8WI9 - chains a and f of the 24 polymer chains in the assembly; structure by electron microscopy, 3.50 A resolution.

== Chain a ==
Molecule: 16S rRNA
Organism: Mycolicibacterium smegmatis MC2 155
Sequence (1528 nucleotides; numbered 1 to 1528; the number before each row is that of its first residue):
     1 UUUUUGUUUGGAGAGUUUGAUCCUGGCUCAGGACGAACGCUGGCGGCGUG
    51 CUUAACACAUGCAAGUCGAACGGAAAGGCCCUUUCGGGGGUACUCGAGUG
   101 GCGAACGGGUGAGUAACACGUGGGUGAUCUGCCCUGCACUUUGGGAUAAG
   151 CCUGGGAAACUGGGUCUAAUACCGAAUACACCCUGCUGGUCGCAUGGCCU
   201 GGUAGGGGAAAGCUUUUGCGGUGUGGGAUGGGCCCGCGGCCUAUCAGCUU
   251 GUUGGUGGGGUGAUGGCCUACCAAGGCGACGACGGGUAGCCGGCCUGAGA
   301 GGGUGACCGGCCACACUGGGACUGAGAUACGGCCCAGACUCCUACGGGAG
   351 GCAGCAGUGGGGAAUAUUGCACAAUGGGCGCAAGCCUGAUGCAGCGACGC
   401 CGCGUGAGGGAUGACGGCCUUCGGGUUGUAAACCUCUUUCAGCACAGACG
   451 AAGCGCAAGUGACGGUAUGUGCAGAAGAAGGACCGGCCAACUACGUGCCA
   501 GCAGCCGCGGUAAUACGUAGGGUCCGAGCGUUGUCCGGAAUUACUGGGCG
   551 UAAAGAGCUCGUAGGUGGUUUGUCGCGUUGUUCGUGAAAACUCACAGCUU
   601 AACUGUGGGCGUGCGGGCGAUACGGGCAGACUAGAGUACUGCAGGGGAGA
   651 CUGGAAUUCCUGGUGUAGCGGUGGAAUGCGCAGAUAUCAGGAGGAACACC
   701 GGUGGCGAAGGCGGGUCUCUGGGCAGUAACUGACGCUGAGGAGCGAAAGC
   751 GUGGGGAGCGAACAGGAUUAGAUACCCUGGUAGUCCACGCCGUAAACGGU
   801 GGGUACUAGGUGUGGGUUUCCUUCCUUGGGAUCCGUGCCGUAGCUAACGC
   851 AUUAAGUACCCCGCCUGGGGAGUACGGCCGCAAGGCUAAAACUCAAAGGA
   901 AUUGACGGGGGCCCGCACAAGCGGCGGAGCAUGUGGAUUAAUUCGAUGCA
   951 ACGCGAAGAACCUUACCUGGGUUUGACAUGCACAGGACGCCGGCAGAGAU
  1001 GUCGGUUCCCUUGUGGCCUGUGUGCAGGUGGUGCAUGGCUGUCGUCAGCU
  1051 CGUGUCGUGAGAUGUUGGGUUAAGUCCCGCAACGAGCGCAACCCUUGUCU
  1101 CAUGUUGCCAGCACGUUAUGGUGGGGACUCGUGAGAGACUGCCGGGGUCA
  1151 ACUCGGAGGAAGGUGGGGAUGACGUCAAGUCAUCAUGCCCCUUAUGUCCA
  1201 GGGCUUCACACAUGCUACAAUGGCCGGUACAAAGGGCUGCGAUGCCGUGA
  1251 GGUGGAGCGAAUCCUUUCAAAGCCGGUCUCAGUUCGGAUCGGGGUCUGCA
  1301 ACUCGACCCCGUGAAGUCGGAGUCGCUAGUAAUCGCAGAUCAGCAACGCU
  1351 GCGGUGAAUACGUUCCCGGGCCUUGUACACACCGCCCGUCACGUCAUGAA
  1401 AGUCGGUAACACCCGAAGCCGGUGGCCUAACCCUUGUGGAGGGAGCCGUC
  1451 GAAGGUGGGAUCGGCGAUUGGGACGAAGUCGUAACAAGGUAGCCGUACCG
  1501 GAAGGUGCGGCUGGAUCACCUCCUUUCU
Disordered / not traced: 1-8, 1524-1528

== Chain f ==
Protein: 30S ribosomal protein S5
Organism: Mycolicibacterium smegmatis MC2 155
UniProtKB: A0QSG6 (RS5_MYCS2); residues 1-214 here = UniProt positions 1-214
Amino-acid sequence (214 residues; numbered 1 to 214; the number before each row is that of its first residue):
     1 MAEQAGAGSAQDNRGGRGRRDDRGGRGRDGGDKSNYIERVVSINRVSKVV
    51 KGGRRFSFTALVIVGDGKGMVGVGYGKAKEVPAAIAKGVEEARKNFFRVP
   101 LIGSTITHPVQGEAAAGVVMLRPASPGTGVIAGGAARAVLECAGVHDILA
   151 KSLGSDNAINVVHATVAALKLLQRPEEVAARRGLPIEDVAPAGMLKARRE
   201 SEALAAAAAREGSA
Disordered / not traced: 1-34, 203-214

== How chain a and chain f interact ==
Contacting residue pairs - 72 pairs, chain a then chain f:
  G10(a) with Arg-122(f), base contact; Pro-123(f), base contact; Ala-124(f), base contact; Ser-125(f), hydrogen bond to the base; Thr-128(f), hydrogen bond to the base; Leu-149(f), base contact
  G11(a) with Met-120(f), base contact; Arg-122(f), base contact; Ile-131(f), phosphate contact; Leu-149(f), base contact; Ala-150(f), sugar contact; Lys-151(f), sugar contact
  A12(a) with Ile-131(f), phosphate contact; Ala-132(f), hydrogen bond to the sugar; Gly-133(f), hydrogen bond to the sugar; Arg-137(f), hydrogen bond to the base; Ala-150(f), sugar contact; Lys-151(f), phosphate contact
  G13(a) with Gly-133(f), sugar contact; Lys-151(f), salt bridge to the phosphate; Ser-152(f), hydrogen bond to the phosphate
  G19(a) with Ser-47(f), hydrogen bond to the sugar; Lys-48(f), base contact; Val-49(f), base contact; Arg-54(f), sugar contact
  A20(a) with Val-46(f), sugar contact; Ser-47(f), hydrogen bond to the sugar
  U21(a) with Asn-44(f), hydrogen bond to the phosphate
  C22(a) with Asn-157(f), hydrogen bond to the phosphate; Asn-160(f), hydrogen bond to the phosphate
  C23(a) with Ala-116(f), phosphate contact; Ser-155(f), hydrogen bond to the phosphate; Asn-157(f), phosphate contact; Asn-160(f), hydrogen bond to the phosphate
  U24(a) with Ala-116(f), phosphate contact
  G538(a) with Lys-151(f), phosphate contact
  A539(a) with Lys-151(f), salt bridge to the phosphate
  A540(a) with Leu-153(f), base contact
  U845(a) with Glu-113(f), phosphate contact
  A846(a) with Ala-115(f), phosphate contact; Ala-116(f), sugar contact
  U903(a) with Lys-48(f), hydrogen bond to the sugar; Val-49(f), hydrogen bond to the sugar
  G904(a) with Val-49(f), sugar contact; Val-50(f), sugar contact
  A905(a) with Lys-51(f), salt bridge to the phosphate
  U1050(a) with Val-50(f), phosphate contact
  U1053(a) with Lys-87(f), salt bridge to the phosphate
  G1057(a) with Lys-77(f), base contact
  U1058(a) with Ile-159(f), sugar contact; Asn-160(f), base contact; His-163(f), hydrogen bond to the sugar
  G1059(a) with Tyr-75(f), hydrogen bond to the phosphate
  A1060(a) with Val-46(f), phosphate contact; Ser-47(f), sugar contact; Tyr-75(f), hydrogen bond to the phosphate; Lys-77(f), salt bridge to the phosphate
  G1061(a) with Val-46(f), phosphate contact; Ser-47(f), phosphate contact; Lys-48(f), phosphate contact; Lys-77(f), hydrogen bond to the base
  A1062(a) with Lys-48(f), salt bridge to the phosphate
  C1173(a) with Arg-55(f), hydrogen bond to the sugar
  G1174(a) with Gly-52(f), sugar contact; Arg-55(f), phosphate contact
  U1175(a) with Gly-52(f), sugar contact
  A1379(a) with Val-49(f), base contact; Arg-54(f), phosphate contact
  C1380(a) with Arg-54(f), salt bridge to the phosphate
  A1381(a) with Val-49(f), base contact; Val-50(f), base contact; Lys-51(f), base contact
Other interface residues (no listed pair), chain a (38 interface residues in all): A14, C1051, G1052, G1054, U1055, G1370
Other interface residues (no listed pair), chain f (44 interface residues in all): Arg-45, Gly-53, Ser-57, Thr-59, Lys-79, Lys-94, Gly-134, Asp-156

== In short ==
The interface between chain a and chain f involves 38 residues on one side and 44 on the other, with 20
hydrogen bonds and 7 salt bridges. Polar contacts include G10(a)/Ser-125(f), G10(a)/Thr-128(f) and
A12(a)/Arg-137(f).
Chain a is 16S rRNA and chain f is 30S ribosomal protein S5, both from Mycolicibacterium smegmatis MC2 155;
the structure, Cryo- EM structure of Mycobacterium smegmatis 30S ribosomal subunit (body 2) of 70S ribosome,
bS1 and ..., was determined by electron microscopy, deposited together with 8WHX, 8WHY, 8WI7, 8WI8, 8WIB,
8WIC, 8WID and 8WIF.
